Entry 9FP0 (electron microscopy, 3.37 A resolution); this record covers chains D and Q of the 13 polymer chains in the assembly.

== Chain D ==
Protein: Cyclic di-GMP binding protein BcsE
Source organism: Escherichia coli
Notes: engineered mutation(s): N-terminal Strep-tag
Amino-acid sequence (536 residues; numbered -12 to 523; the number before each row is that of its first residue; numbers below 1 keep their minus sign (Met-12 is residue -12)):
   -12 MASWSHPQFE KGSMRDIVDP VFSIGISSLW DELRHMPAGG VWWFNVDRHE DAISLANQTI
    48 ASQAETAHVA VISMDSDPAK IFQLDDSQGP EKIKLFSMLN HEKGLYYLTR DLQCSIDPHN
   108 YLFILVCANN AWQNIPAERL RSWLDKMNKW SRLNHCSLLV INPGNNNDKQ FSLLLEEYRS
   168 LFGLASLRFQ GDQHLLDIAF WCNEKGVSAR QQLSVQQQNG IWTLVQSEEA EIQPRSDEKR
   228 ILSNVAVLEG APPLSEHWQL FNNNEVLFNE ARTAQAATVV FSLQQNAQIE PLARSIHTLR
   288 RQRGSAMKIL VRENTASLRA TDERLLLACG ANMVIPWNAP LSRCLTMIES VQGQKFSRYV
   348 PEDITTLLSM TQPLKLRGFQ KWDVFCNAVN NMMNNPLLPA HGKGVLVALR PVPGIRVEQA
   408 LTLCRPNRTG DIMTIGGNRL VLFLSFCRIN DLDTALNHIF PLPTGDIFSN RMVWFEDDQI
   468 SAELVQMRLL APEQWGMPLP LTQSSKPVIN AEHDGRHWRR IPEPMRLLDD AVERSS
Unresolved in the structure: -12 to 4, 214-221, 488-505, 516-523
Small-molecule neighbours:
  - c-di-GMP (C2E; 9,9'-[(2R,3R,3aS,5S,7aR,9R,10R,10aS,12S,14aR)-3,5,10,12-tetrahydroxy-5,12-dioxidooctahydro-2H,7H-difuro[3,2-d:3',2'-j][1,3,7,9,2,8]tetraoxadiphosphacyclododecine-2,9-diyl]bis(2-amino-1,9-dihydro-6H-purin-6-one)), molecule 1: Asn273, Ile276, Ala303, Ser304, Leu305, Arg306, Asp309, Asn414, Arg415, Thr416, His445
  - c-di-GMP (C2E), molecule 2: Leu305, Arg306, Ala307, Asn414, Arg415, Asp418, Leu431, Ser432, Phe433, Cys434, Arg435, Asp438, Thr441, Ala442, His445, Ile446

== Chain Q ==
Protein: Cell division protein
Source organism: Escherichia coli
UniProt: A0A0B1KWQ0 (A0A0B1KWQ0_ECOLX); numbering as in UniProt (aligned over 1-250)
Amino-acid sequence (250 residues; numbered 1 to 250; the number before each row is that of its first residue):
     1 MAVLGLQGVR GGVGTTTITA ALAWSLQMLG ENVLVVDACP DNLLRLSFNV DFTHRQGWAR
    61 AMLDGQDWRD AGLRYTSQLD LLPFGQLSIE EQENPQHWQT RLSDICSGLQ QLKASGRYQW
   121 ILIDLPRDAS QITHQLLSLC DHSLAIVNVD ANCHIRLHQQ ALPDGAHILI NNFRIGSQVQ
   181 DDIYQLWLQS QRRLLPMLIH RDEAMAECLA AKQPVGEYRS DALAAEEILT LANWCLLNYS
   241 GLKTPVGSKS
Unresolved in the structure: 1, 242-250
Metal / ion sites: Mg2+: Thr16, Asp124 (together with ATP)
Small-molecule neighbours:
  - ATP (adenosine-5'-triphosphate), molecule 1: Arg10, Gly11, Gly12, Val13, Gly14, Thr15, Thr16, Thr17, Cys39, Asp41, Leu43, Asn171, Asn172, Ile199, His200, Arg201, Asp202, Met205, Ala206, Leu209
  - ATP, molecule 2: Arg10, Gly11, Asp150, Ala151, Asn152, Arg156

== How chain D and chain Q interact ==
Pairs across the interface (29):
  Arg506(D) - Gln213(Q)
  Arg507(D) - Trp24(Q)
  Arg507(D) - Asn49(Q)  hydrogen bond (backbone-side chain)
  Arg507(D) - Tyr75(Q)
  Arg507(D) - Thr76(Q)
  Arg507(D) - Glu217(Q)  salt bridge
  Ile508(D) - Asn49(Q)
  Pro509(D) - Phe48(Q)
  Pro509(D) - Asn49(Q)
  Pro509(D) - Arg74(Q)
  Pro509(D) - Tyr75(Q)  hydrophobic
  Glu510(D) - Leu73(Q)
  Glu510(D) - Arg74(Q)  hydrogen bond (backbone-backbone)
  Pro511(D) - Gly72(Q)
  Pro511(D) - Leu73(Q)  hydrophobic
  Met512(D) - Arg69(Q)
  Met512(D) - Asp70(Q)
  Met512(D) - Gly72(Q)  hydrogen bond (backbone-backbone)
  Met512(D) - Leu73(Q)
  Met512(D) - Arg74(Q)
  Met512(D) - Asp80(Q)
  Met512(D) - Tyr118(Q)
  Arg513(D) - Asp67(Q)  salt bridge
  Arg513(D) - Arg69(Q)
  Arg513(D) - Asp70(Q)  salt bridge
  Leu514(D) - Arg69(Q)  hydrogen bond (backbone-backbone)
  Leu514(D) - Leu112(Q)  hydrophobic
  Leu514(D) - Tyr118(Q)
  Leu515(D) - Ser115(Q)
Also at the interface, not in a pair above, chain Q (23 interface residues in all): Leu34, Val50, Trp68, Ala71, Leu82, Ala211

== Summary ==
10 residues of chain D face 23 of chain Q across their interface, with 4 hydrogen bonds and 3 salt bridges.
Polar contacts include Arg507(D)-Glu217(Q), Arg513(D)-Asp67(Q) and Arg513(D)-Asp70(Q). Ligands of chain D:
c-di-GMP. Chain Q binds ATP. Thr16(Q) and Asp124(Q) form the Mg2+ site.
Here chain D is Cyclic di-GMP binding protein BcsE and chain Q is Cell division protein, both from Escherichia
coli. Entry 9FP0 (Cryo-EM structure of the 'crown'less Bcs macrocomplex for E. coli cellulose secretion in
non-saturating c-di-GMP (local)) was determined by electron microscopy, deposited together with 9FMV, 9FMZ,
9FNN, 9FO7 and 9FP2.
